PDB entry 2PHE | solution NMR | chains B and C of the 3 polymer chains in the assembly

[Chain B]
Name: Transcriptional coactivator PC4
From: Homo sapiens
Notes: fragment: c-terminal core domain; engineered mutation(s): N61A
UniProt: P53999 (TCP4_HUMAN); residues 62-126 here correspond to UniProt positions 63-127 (UniProt number = residue number + 1)
Chain sequence (66 residues; numbered 61 to 126; the number before each row is that of its first residue):
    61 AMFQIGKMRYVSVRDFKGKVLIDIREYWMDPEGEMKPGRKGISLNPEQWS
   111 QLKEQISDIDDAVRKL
Differences from the reference sequence: cloning artifact (61)

[Chain C]
Name: Alpha trans-inducing protein
From: Herpes simplex virus (type 1 / strain 17)
Notes: fragment: part of activation domain
UniProt: P06492 (ATIN_HHV11); residues 465-490 here = UniProt positions 465-490
Chain sequence (26 residues; each row starts with the number of its first residue):
   465 YGALDMADFEFEQMFTDALGIDEYGG
From the paper describing this entry:
  - mutagenesis - F479P: decreased binding to Transcriptional coactivator PC4 (chain B)
  - mutagenesis - L483P: unchanged binding to Transcriptional coactivator PC4 (chain B)
  - conformationally variable residues (order/disorder transition): Asp-469 to Leu-483

[Interface between chain B and chain C]
Pairs across the interface (10; chain B residue first):
  Gly-66(B) / Asp-486(C)
  Lys-67(B) / Ile-485(C)
  Lys-67(B) / Asp-486(C)
  Lys-67(B) / Gly-489(C)
  Lys-67(B) / Gly-490(C)
  Arg-69(B) / Asp-481(C)
  Arg-69(B) / Ala-482(C)
  Arg-69(B) / Ile-485(C)
  Lys-100(B) / Met-478(C)
  Lys-100(B) / Asp-481(C)
Interface residues without a listed pair, chain B (9 interface residues in all): Ile-65, Met-68, Glu-86, Trp-88, Gly-101
Interface features reported in the paper:
  - interface residues, chain B: Arg-69(B), Lys-100(B)

[Summary]
9 residues of chain B face 7 of chain C across their interface. From the paper: F479P of chain C reduces
binding to Transcriptional coactivator PC4 (chain B); interface residues Arg-69(B) and Lys-100(B).
Chain B is Transcriptional coactivator PC4 (Homo sapiens) and chain C is Alpha trans-inducing protein (Herpes
simplex virus (type 1 / strain 17)); the structure, Model for VP16 binding to PC4, was determined by solution
NMR together with 2PHG from the same study.
